9EVL - chains A and B; structure by X-ray diffraction, 2.80 A resolution.

[Chain A (and B)]
Molecule: Procollagen galactosyltransferase 1
Source organism: Homo sapiens
Notes: EC 2.4.1.50; chain B of this document is another copy of the same molecule, construct and numbering; everything in this record applies to it too
UniProtKB: Q8NBJ5 (GT251_HUMAN); residues 30-618 here = UniProt positions 30-618
Amino-acid sequence (594 residues; numbered 28 to 621; the number before each row is that of its first residue):
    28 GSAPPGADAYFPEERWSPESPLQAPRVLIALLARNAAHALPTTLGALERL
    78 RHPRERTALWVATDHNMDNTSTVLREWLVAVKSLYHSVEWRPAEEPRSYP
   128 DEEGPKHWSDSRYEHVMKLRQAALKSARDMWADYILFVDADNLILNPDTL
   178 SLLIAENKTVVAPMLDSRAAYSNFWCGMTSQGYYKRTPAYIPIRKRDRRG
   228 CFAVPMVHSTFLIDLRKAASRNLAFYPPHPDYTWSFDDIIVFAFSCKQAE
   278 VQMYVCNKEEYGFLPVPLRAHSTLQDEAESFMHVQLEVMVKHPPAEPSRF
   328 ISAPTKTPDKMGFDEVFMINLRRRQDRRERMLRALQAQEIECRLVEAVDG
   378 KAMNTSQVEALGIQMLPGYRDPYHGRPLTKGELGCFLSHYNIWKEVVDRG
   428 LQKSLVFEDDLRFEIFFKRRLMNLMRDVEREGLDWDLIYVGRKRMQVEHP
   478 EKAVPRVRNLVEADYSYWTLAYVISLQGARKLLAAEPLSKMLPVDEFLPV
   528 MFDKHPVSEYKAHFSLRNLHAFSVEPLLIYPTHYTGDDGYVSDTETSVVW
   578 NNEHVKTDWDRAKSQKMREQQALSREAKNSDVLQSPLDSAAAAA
Unresolved in the structure: 28-43, 562-621 (chain B: 28-41, 562-621)
Construct notes: cloning artifact (28-29, 619-621)
Disulfides: Cys228-Cys283
Metal / ion sites: Ca2+: Asp168 (together with galactose-uridine-5'-diphosphate); Hg2+ site 1 near Cys203 (its only coordinating residue here); Hg2+ site 2: Cys273, Met280; Hg2+ site 3: His298 (shared with His298(B) of chain B); Hg2+ site 4: His310, Phe440; Hg2+ site 5 near Cys369 (its only coordinating residue here); Hg2+ site 6: Cys412, Glu435
Small-molecule neighbours: galactose-uridine-5'-diphosphate (GDU): Leu59, Ala60, Arg61, Ala89, Asp91, His92, Tyr126, Lys133, Trp135, Arg139, Tyr140, Val143, Arg147, Asp166, Ala167, Asp168, Tyr198, His235, Ser236, Asp264, Asp265, Ile266, Pro294
What the authors report for this chain:
  - mutagenesis - D166A, D265A, I266Q: abolished expression
  - mutagenesis - W135R, R351A: decreased expression
  - mutagenesis - W158R, I267Q: unchanged catalytic activity
  - mutagenesis - C412S, E435A, D437A, W495A, D522A, D570A: abolished catalytic activity
  - disease-associated variants - L151R, A154P, G377R: decreased stability (proposed by the authors, not directly observed)

[Chain A / chain B interface]
Contacting residue pairs (58; chain A residue first):
  Ser44(A) - Gln279(B)
  Ser44(A) - Tyr281(B)
  Glu46(A) - Asn184(B)
  Glu46(A) - Lys185(B)
  Glu46(A) - Thr186(B)  hydrogen bond
  Glu46(A) - Lys244(B)  salt bridge
  Ser47(A) - Lys244(B)
  Ser47(A) - Ala245(B)  hydrogen bond (side chain-backbone)
  Ser47(A) - Ala246(B)  hydrogen bond (side chain-backbone)
  Pro48(A) - Lys244(B)
  Pro48(A) - Ala245(B)  hydrogen bond (backbone-backbone)
  Leu49(A) - Arg243(B)
  Leu49(A) - Lys244(B)
  Gln50(A) - Leu242(B)  hydrogen bond (side chain-backbone)
  Gln50(A) - Arg243(B)  hydrogen bond (backbone-backbone)
  Gln50(A) - Lys244(B)
  Gln50(A) - Arg248(B)  hydrogen bond
  Arg53(A) - Arg53(B)
  Arg53(A) - Trp158(B)  hydrogen bond (side chain-backbone)
  Arg53(A) - Ala159(B)
  Arg53(A) - Asp160(B)  salt bridge
  Arg83(A) - Trp158(B)
  Ala85(A) - Trp158(B)  hydrophobic
  His113(A) - Arg155(B)
  His113(A) - Asp156(B)  hydrogen bond (side chain-backbone)
  His113(A) - Trp158(B)  hydrogen bond
  Arg155(A) - His113(B)
  Asp156(A) - His113(B)  hydrogen bond (backbone-side chain)
  Met157(A) - Met157(B)
  Met157(A) - Trp158(B)
  Trp158(A) - Arg53(B)  hydrogen bond (backbone-side chain)
  Trp158(A) - Arg83(B)
  Trp158(A) - Ala85(B)  hydrophobic
  Trp158(A) - His113(B)  hydrogen bond
  Trp158(A) - Met157(B)
  Trp158(A) - Trp158(B)
  Trp158(A) - Ala159(B)  hydrophobic
  Ala159(A) - Arg53(B)
  Ala159(A) - Trp158(B)  hydrophobic
  Asp160(A) - Arg53(B)  salt bridge
  Asn184(A) - Glu46(B)
  Lys185(A) - Glu46(B)
  Thr186(A) - Glu46(B)  hydrogen bond
  Leu242(A) - Gln50(B)  hydrogen bond (backbone-side chain)
  Arg243(A) - Pro48(B)
  Arg243(A) - Leu49(B)
  Arg243(A) - Gln50(B)  hydrogen bond (backbone-backbone)
  Lys244(A) - Glu46(B)  salt bridge
  Lys244(A) - Ser47(B)
  Lys244(A) - Pro48(B)
  Lys244(A) - Leu49(B)
  Ala245(A) - Ser47(B)  hydrogen bond (backbone-side chain)
  Ala245(A) - Pro48(B)  hydrogen bond (backbone-backbone)
  Ala246(A) - Ser47(B)  hydrogen bond (backbone-side chain)
  Arg248(A) - Gln50(B)
  Gln279(A) - Ser44(B)
  Tyr281(A) - Arg42(B)  hydrogen bond (side chain-backbone)
  Tyr281(A) - Ser44(B)
Interface residues without a listed pair, chain A (31 interface residues in all): Val54, Glu82, Thr84, Ala230
Interface residues without a listed pair, chain B (33 interface residues in all): Trp43, Val54, Glu82, Thr84, Glu277
Interface features reported in the paper:
  - hot spots on chain A (mutagenesis) - W158R: abolished binding to another copy of this molecule

[Overview]
The interface between chain A and chain B involves 31 residues on one side and 33 on the other; the contacts
include 20 hydrogen bonds and 4 salt bridges. Polar contacts include Glu46(A)-Lys244(B), Arg53(A)-Asp160(B)
and Glu46(A)-Thr186(B). The paper reports that C412S, E435A and D437A of chain A, among others, abolish
catalytic activity; D166A, D265A and I266Q of chain A abolish expression; 16 substitutions were tested in all.
Chain A and chain B are both Procollagen galactosyltransferase 1 (Homo sapiens); the structure, Crystal
Structure of human Collagen Hydroxylysine Galactosyltransferase GLT25D1/COLGALT1: Hg2+ soak for experimental
phasing, was determined by X-ray diffraction (same publication as 9EVJ).
